6CE0 - chains H and L of the 6 polymer chains in the assembly; structure by X-ray diffraction, 4.60 A resolution (low resolution: residue-level contacts below are approximate; hydrogen-bond / salt-bridge calls are withheld).

== Chain H ==
Protein: PGT124 Heavy chain
Source organism: Homo sapiens
Sequence (236 residues; each row starts with the number of its first residue; a row labelled like 82A-82C holds insertion residues (82A, then the next letters in order)):
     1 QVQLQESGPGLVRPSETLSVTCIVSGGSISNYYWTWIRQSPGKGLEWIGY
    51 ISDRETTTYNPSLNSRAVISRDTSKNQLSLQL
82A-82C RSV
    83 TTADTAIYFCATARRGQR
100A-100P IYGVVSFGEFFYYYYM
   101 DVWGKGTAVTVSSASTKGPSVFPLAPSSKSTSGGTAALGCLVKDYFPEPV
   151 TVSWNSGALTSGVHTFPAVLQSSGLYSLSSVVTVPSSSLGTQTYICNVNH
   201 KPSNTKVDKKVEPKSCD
Disordered / not traced: 1, 127-131, 214-217
Cystine bridges: Cys22-Cys92, Cys140-Cys196

== Chain L ==
Protein: PGT124 Light chain
Source organism: Homo sapiens
Sequence (214 residues; numbered 4 to 212 plus 7 insertion-coded residues; 2 numbers in that range are skipped by the numbering (no residue carries them; nothing is unmodelled there); the number before each row is that of its first residue; a row labelled like 66A-66C holds insertion residues (66A, then the next letters in order)):
     4 SYVSP
    11 LSVALGETARISCGRQALGSRAVQWYQHKPGQAPILLIYNNQDRPSGIPE
    61 RFSGTP
66A-66C DIN
    67 FGTTATLTISGVEVGDEADYYCHMWDSRS
95A-95C GFS
    96 WSFGGATRLTV
  106A L
   107 SQPKAAPSVTLFPPSSEELQANKATLVCLISDFYPGAVTVAWKADSSPVK
   157 AGVETTTPSKQSNNKYAASSYLSLTPEQWKSHKSYSCQVTHEGSTVEKTV
   207 APTECS
Disordered / not traced: 210-212
Cystine bridges: Cys23-Cys88, Cys134-Cys193
Covalently attached groups: covalent link His197-Gly199

== How chain H and chain L interact ==
Residue-residue contacts - 52 pairs, chain H then chain L:
  Gln39(H) - His38(L)
  Gln39(H) - Tyr87(L)
  Gly42(H) - Ser4(L)
  Leu45(H) - Phe98(L)
  Trp47(H) - Trp91(L)
  Trp47(H) - Phe95B(L)
  Trp47(H) - Ser95C(L)
  Trp47(H) - Trp96(L)
  Tyr59(H) - Trp96(L)
  Asn60(H) - Trp96(L)
  Pro61(H) - Trp96(L)
  Phe91(H) - Pro44(L)
  Arg100(H) - Ser30(L)
  Arg100(H) - Arg31(L)
  Arg100(H) - Asp66A(L)
  Tyr100B(H) - Ser30(L)
  Tyr100B(H) - Ser93(L)
  Phe100K(H) - Ser30(L)
  Phe100K(H) - Asp92(L)
  Phe100K(H) - Ser93(L)
  Tyr100M(H) - Trp91(L)
  Tyr100N(H) - Trp91(L)
  Tyr100N(H) - Phe95B(L)
  Tyr100O(H) - Gln34(L)
  Met100P(H) - Tyr36(L)
  Met100P(H) - Leu46(L)
  Met100P(H) - Phe98(L)
  Asp101(H) - Leu46(L)
  Trp103(H) - Pro44(L)
  Gly104(H) - Ala43(L)
  Lys105(H) - Gly41(L)
  Lys105(H) - Gln42(L)
  Lys105(H) - Ala43(L)
  Phe122(H) - Glu123(L)
  Pro123(H) - Ser121(L)
  Leu124(H) - Phe118(L)
  Ala125(H) - Phe118(L)
  Leu141(H) - Tyr177(L)
  Lys143(H) - Thr131(L)
  His164(H) - Gln167(L)
  His164(H) - Ala173(L)
  Phe166(H) - Ile136(L)
  Phe166(H) - Ser137(L)
  Phe166(H) - Ala173(L)
  Phe166(H) - Ser175(L)
  Pro167(H) - Ser165(L)
  Pro167(H) - Gln167(L)
  Val169(H) - Thr162(L)
  Val169(H) - Tyr177(L)
  Ser172(H) - Glu160(L)
  Ser179(H) - Tyr177(L)
  Val181(H) - Leu135(L)
Also at the interface, not in a pair above, chain H (44 interface residues in all): Ile37, Gly44, Ile48, Gly49, Tyr50, Thr58, Tyr100L, Ala137, Thr165, Ala168, Gln171, Leu178
Also at the interface, not in a pair above, chain L (42 interface residues in all): Ala32, Tyr49, Asn50, His89, Thr116, Glu124, Val133, Ala174

== Overview ==
44 residues of chain H face 42 of chain L across their interface.
Here chain H is PGT124 Heavy chain and chain L is PGT124 Light chain, both from Homo sapiens. Entry 6CE0
(Crystal structure of a HIV-1 clade B tier-3 isolate H078.14 UFO-BG Env trimer in complex with ...) was
determined by X-ray diffraction.
